7ML1 - chains Q and R of the 30 polymer chains in the assembly; structure by electron microscopy, 4.00 A resolution.

== Chain Q ==
Name: Transcription initiation factor IIF subunit alpha
From: Saccharomyces cerevisiae
UniProtKB: P41895 (T2FA_YEAST); numbering as in UniProt (aligned over 1-735)
Sequence (735 residues; row label = number of the first residue in the row):
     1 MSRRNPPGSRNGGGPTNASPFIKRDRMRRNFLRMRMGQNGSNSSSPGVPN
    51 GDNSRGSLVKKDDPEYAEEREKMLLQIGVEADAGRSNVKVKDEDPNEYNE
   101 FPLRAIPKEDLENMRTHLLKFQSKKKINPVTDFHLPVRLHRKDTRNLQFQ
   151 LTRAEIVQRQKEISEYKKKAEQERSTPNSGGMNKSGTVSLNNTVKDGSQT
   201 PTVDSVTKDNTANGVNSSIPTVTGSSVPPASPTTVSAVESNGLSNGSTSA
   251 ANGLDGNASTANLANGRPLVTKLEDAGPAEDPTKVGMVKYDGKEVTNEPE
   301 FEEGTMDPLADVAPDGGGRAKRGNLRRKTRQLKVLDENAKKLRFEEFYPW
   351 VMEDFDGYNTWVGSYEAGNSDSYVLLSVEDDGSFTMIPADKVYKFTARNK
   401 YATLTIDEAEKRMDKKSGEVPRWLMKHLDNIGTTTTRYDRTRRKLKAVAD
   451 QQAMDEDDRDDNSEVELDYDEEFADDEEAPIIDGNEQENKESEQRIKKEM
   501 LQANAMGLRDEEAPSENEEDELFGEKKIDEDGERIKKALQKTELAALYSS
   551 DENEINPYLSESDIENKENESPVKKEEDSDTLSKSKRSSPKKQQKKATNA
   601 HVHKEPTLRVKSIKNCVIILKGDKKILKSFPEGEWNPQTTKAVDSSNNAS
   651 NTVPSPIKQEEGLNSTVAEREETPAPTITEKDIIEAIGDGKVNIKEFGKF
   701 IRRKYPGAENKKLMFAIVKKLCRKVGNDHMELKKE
Disordered / not traced: 1-20, 36-96, 143-326, 356-357, 416-735
UniProt features mapped onto this chain:
  - modified residue: Ser198 (Phosphoserine), Thr200 (Phosphothreonine), Ser515 (Phosphoserine), Ser560 (Phosphoserine), Ser562 (Phosphoserine), Ser571 (Phosphoserine), Ser655 (Phosphoserine)

== Chain R ==
Name: Transcription initiation factor IIF subunit beta
From: Saccharomyces cerevisiae
UniProtKB: A0A6A5PZ00 (A0A6A5PZ00_YEASX); residue numbers follow UniProt; this construct covers 1-400
Sequence (400 residues; row label = number of the first residue in the row):
     1 MSSGSAGAPALSNNSTNSVAKEKSGNISGDEYLSQEEEVFDGNDIENNET
    51 KVYEESLDLDLERSNRQVWLVRLPMFLAEKWRDRNNLHGQELGKIRINKD
   101 GSKITLLLNENDNDSIPHEYDLELTKKVVENEYVFTEQNLKKYQQRKKEL
   151 EADPEKQRQAYLKKQEREEELKKKQQQQKRRNNRKKFNHRVMTDRDGRDR
   201 YIPYVKTIPKKTAIVGTVCHECQVMPSMNDPNYHKIVEQRRNIVKLNNKE
   251 RITTLDETVGVTMSHTGMSMRSDNSNFLKVGREKAKSNIKSIRMPKKEIL
   301 DYLFKLFDEYDYWSLKGLKERTRQPEAHLKECLDKVATLVKKGPYAFKYT
   351 LRPEYKKLKEEERKATLGELADEQTGSAGDNAQGDAEADLEDEIEMEDVV
Disordered / not traced: 1-57, 83-91, 100-101, 111-116, 139-206, 227-232, 281-293, 352-400

== Chain Q / chain R interface ==
Pairs across the interface (63):
  Glu97(Q) - Ile97(R)
  Tyr98(Q) - Ile95(R)
  Tyr98(Q) - Arg96(R)
  Tyr98(Q) - Ile97(R)
  Asn99(Q) - Ile95(R)
  Glu100(Q) - Lys94(R)
  Glu100(Q) - Ile95(R)
  Phe101(Q) - Gly93(R)
  Leu103(Q) - Leu92(R)
  Leu103(Q) - Gly93(R)
  Asn113(Q) - Gln138(R)
  Met114(Q) - Thr136(R)
  Met114(Q) - Glu137(R)
  Met114(Q) - Gln138(R)
  Arg115(Q) - Glu137(R)  hydrogen bond (backbone-backbone)
  Thr116(Q) - Phe135(R)  hydrogen bond (side chain-backbone)
  His117(Q) - Phe135(R)  hydrogen bond (backbone-backbone)
  His117(Q) - Glu137(R)  salt bridge
  Leu118(Q) - Tyr133(R)
  Leu119(Q) - Glu132(R)
  Leu119(Q) - Tyr133(R)  hydrogen bond (backbone-backbone)
  Lys120(Q) - Glu130(R)
  Lys120(Q) - Asn131(R)
  Lys120(Q) - Glu132(R)  salt bridge
  Phe121(Q) - Asn131(R)  hydrogen bond (backbone-backbone)
  Phe121(Q) - Tyr133(R)  hydrophobic
  Ser123(Q) - Asn131(R)
  Lys124(Q) - Asn131(R)
  Lys125(Q) - Asn131(R)  hydrogen bond (backbone-side chain)
  Lys126(Q) - Glu130(R)
  Ile127(Q) - Asn131(R)
  Ile127(Q) - Tyr133(R)  hydrogen bond (backbone-side chain)
  Asn128(Q) - Asn131(R)
  Val130(Q) - Leu61(R)  hydrophobic
  Val130(Q) - Ile214(R)  hydrophobic
  Thr131(Q) - Leu61(R)
  Val137(Q) - Asp58(R)  hydrogen bond (backbone-backbone)
  Val137(Q) - Leu59(R)  hydrogen bond (backbone-backbone)
  Arg138(Q) - Asp58(R)
  Leu139(Q) - Pro209(R)
  His140(Q) - Thr207(R)
  His140(Q) - Ile208(R)
  His140(Q) - Pro209(R)
  Arg141(Q) - Thr207(R)
  Asn369(Q) - Arg72(R)  hydrogen bond
  Asp371(Q) - Arg82(R)
  Ser372(Q) - Arg82(R)
  Tyr373(Q) - Leu70(R)  hydrophobic
  Tyr373(Q) - Val71(R)
  Tyr373(Q) - Arg72(R)  hydrogen bond
  Tyr373(Q) - Arg82(R)
  Val374(Q) - Leu70(R)
  Val374(Q) - Arg82(R)
  Leu375(Q) - Leu70(R)  hydrophobic
  Leu375(Q) - Val134(R)  hydrophobic
  Leu376(Q) - Gln67(R)
  Leu376(Q) - Val68(R)
  Leu376(Q) - Trp69(R)
  Ser377(Q) - Arg66(R)
  Val378(Q) - Arg66(R)  hydrogen bond (backbone-side chain)
  Val378(Q) - Gln67(R)
  Glu379(Q) - Arg66(R)
  Pro388(Q) - Arg82(R)
Also at the interface, not in a pair above, chain Q (43 interface residues in all): Arg104, Trp350, Asp380, Phe384
Also at the interface, not in a pair above, chain R (35 interface residues in all): Ser64, Ala78, Trp81, Leu107, Thr212

== Summary ==
Chain Q and chain R form an interface of 43 and 35 residues respectively; the contacts include 12 hydrogen
bonds and 2 salt bridges. Among the polar pairs are His117(Q)-Glu137(R), Lys120(Q)-Glu132(R) and
Thr116(Q)-Phe135(R).
Here chain Q is Transcription initiation factor IIF subunit alpha and chain R is Transcription initiation
factor IIF subunit beta, both from Saccharomyces cerevisiae. Entry 7ML1 (RNA polymerase II pre-initiation
complex (PIC2)) was determined by electron microscopy, deposited together with 7MEI, 7MK9, 7MKA, 7ML0, 7ML2,
7ML3 and 7ML4.
